1OYS - chain A; structure by X-ray diffraction, 2.40 A resolution.

== Chain A ==
Molecule: Ribonuclease PH
Organism: Bacillus subtilis
Notes: EC 2.7.7.56
UniProtKB: P28619 (RNPH_BACSU); numbering as in UniProt (aligned over 1-245)
Amino-acid sequence (245 residues; numbered 1 to 245; the number before each row is that of its first residue):
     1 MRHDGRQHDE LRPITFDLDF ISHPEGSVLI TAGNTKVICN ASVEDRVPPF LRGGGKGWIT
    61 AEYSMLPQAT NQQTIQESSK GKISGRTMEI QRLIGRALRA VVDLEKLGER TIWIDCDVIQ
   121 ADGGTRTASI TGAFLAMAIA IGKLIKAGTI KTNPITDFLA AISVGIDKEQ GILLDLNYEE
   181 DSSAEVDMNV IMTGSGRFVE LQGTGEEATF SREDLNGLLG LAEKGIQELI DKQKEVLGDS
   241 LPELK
Disordered / not traced: 20-24, 66-84, 238-245
Differences from the reference sequence: engineered mutation Gln-68 (Arg in P28619), Gln-73 (Arg in P28619), Gln-76 (Arg in P28619)
Curated features (UniProtKB/Swiss-Prot):
  - binding site (phosphate): Arg-86, Gly-124 to Arg-126
Reported in the primary citation:
  - catalytic residues: Asp-181, Asp-187 (proposed by the authors, not directly observed)

== In short ==
From UniProt: 4 phosphate-binding residues. From the paper: catalytic residues Asp-181 and Asp-187.
Chain A is Ribonuclease PH (Bacillus subtilis); the structure, Crystal Structure of the Phosphorolytic
Exoribonuclease RNase PH from Bacillus subtilis, was determined by X-ray diffraction together with 1OYP and
1OYR from the same study.
